Entry 6DOE (X-ray diffraction, 1.45 A resolution); this record covers chains A and C of the 4 polymer chains in the assembly.

[Chain A]
Molecule: Ribonuclease H
Organism: Bacillus halodurans (strain ATCC BAA-125 / DSM 18197 / FERM 7344 / JCM 9153 / C-125)
Notes: EC 3.1.26.4; fragment: Catalytic Domain
UniProt: Q9KEI9 (RNH1_BACHD); numbering as in UniProt (aligned over 61-196)
Chain sequence (136 residues; row label = number of the first residue in the row):
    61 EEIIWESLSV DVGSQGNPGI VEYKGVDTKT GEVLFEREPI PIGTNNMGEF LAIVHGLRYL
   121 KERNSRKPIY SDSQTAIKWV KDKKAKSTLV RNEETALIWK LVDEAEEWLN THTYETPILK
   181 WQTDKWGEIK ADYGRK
Bound ions: Mg2+ site 1: Asp71, Asp192 (shared with 1 residue of chain b); Mg2+ site 2: Asp71, Glu109, Asp132 (shared with 1 residue of chain B; 1 residue of chain b); K+ site 1: Asp132 (shared with 1 residue of chain b); K+ site 2: Asp192 (shared with 1 residue of chain b)
Curated features (UniProtKB/Swiss-Prot):
  - binding site (Mg(2+)): Asp71, Glu109, Asp132, Asp192
  - mutagenesis: Glu109 (E109Q: Loss of activity), Asp132 (D132N: Loss of activity), Glu188 (E188A: Strongly reduces activity; E188Q: No effect), Asp192 (D192N: Strongly reduced activity with manganese. Loss of activity with magnesium)
From the paper describing this entry:
  - catalytic residues: Lys196 (proposed by the authors, not directly observed)

[Chain C]
Molecule: 6-nt DNA strand
Sequence (6 nucleotides; numbered 1 to 6; the number before each row is that of its first residue):
     1 CGATGT
Bound ions: K+: DT4, DG5

[Interface between chain A and chain C]
Contacting residue pairs (19):
  Asn77(A) - DA3(C)  hydrogen bond to the base
  Asn77(A) - DT4(C)  hydrogen bond to the sugar
  Pro78(A) - DA3(C)  phosphate contact
  Pro78(A) - DT4(C)  phosphate contact
  Thr104(A) - DT4(C)  phosphate contact
  Thr104(A) - DG5(C)  hydrogen bond to the phosphate
  Asn105(A) - DT4(C)  hydrogen bond to the base
  Asn106(A) - DT4(C)  hydrogen bond to the base
  Asn106(A) - DG5(C)  hydrogen bond to the sugar
  Met107(A) - DG5(C)  phosphate contact
  Gln134(A) - DG5(C)  hydrogen bond to the base
  Thr135(A) - DG5(C)  sugar contact
  Lys138(A) - DT6(C)  phosphate contact
  Trp139(A) - DG5(C)  phosphate contact
  Trp139(A) - DT6(C)  hydrogen bond to the phosphate
  Lys146(A) - DG5(C)  sugar contact
  Lys146(A) - DT6(C)  salt bridge to the phosphate
  Ser147(A) - DG5(C)  hydrogen bond to the phosphate
  Thr148(A) - DG5(C)  hydrogen bond to the phosphate
Also at the interface, not in a pair above, chain A (14 interface residues in all): Leu149
Also at the interface, not in a pair above, chain C (5 interface residues in all): DG2

[Summary]
Chain A and chain C form an interface of 14 and 5 residues respectively, with 10 hydrogen bonds and 1 salt
bridge. Polar contacts include Asn77(A)-DA3(C), Asn105(A)-DT4(C) and Asn106(A)-DT4(C). Asp71(A) and Asp192(A)
coordinate Mg2+ site 1. Curated annotation (UniProt) lists 4 Mg2+-binding residues and 4 mutagenesis sites on
chain A. The paper reports the catalytic residue Lys196(A).
Chain A is Ribonuclease H (Bacillus halodurans (strain ATCC BAA-125 / DSM 18197 / FERM 7344 / JCM 9153 /
C-125)) and chain C is a 6-nt DNA strand; the structure, Crystal Structure of Bacillus Halodurans Ribonuclease
H1 in Complex with an RNA/DNA Hybrid: Reaction in 2 ..., was determined by X-ray diffraction (same publication
as 6DMN, 6DMV, 6DO8, 6DO9, 6DOA, 6DOB and 46 further entries).
